Entry 1GU3 (X-ray diffraction, 2.30 A resolution); this record covers chain A.

== Chain A ==
Molecule: Endoglucanase C
Source organism: Cellulomonas fimi
Notes: EC 3.2.1.4; fragment: carbohydrate binding module family 4, residues 1-149
UniProt: P14090 (GUNC_CELFI); residues 1-149 here correspond to UniProt positions 33-181 (UniProt number = residue number + 32)
Amino-acid sequence (149 residues; numbered 1 to 149; the number before each row is that of its first residue):
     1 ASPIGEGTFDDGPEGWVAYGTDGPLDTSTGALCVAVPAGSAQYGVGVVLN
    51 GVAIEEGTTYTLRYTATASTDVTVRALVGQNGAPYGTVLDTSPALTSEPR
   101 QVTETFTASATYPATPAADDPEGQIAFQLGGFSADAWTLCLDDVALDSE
Disordered / not traced: 1-7
Disulfides: Cys33-Cys140
Sequence notes: conflict Leu139 (Phe171 in P14090)

== Overview ==
Chain A is Endoglucanase C (Cellulomonas fimi); the structure, CBM4 structure and function, was determined by
X-ray diffraction, deposited together with 1GUI.
